PDB entry 7ERJ | X-ray diffraction, 1.89 A resolution | chains A and B

[Chain A (and B)]
Name: Transthyretin
Organism: Homo sapiens
Notes: chain B of this document is another copy of the same molecule, construct and numbering; everything in this record applies to it too
Reference sequence: P02766 (TTHY_HUMAN); residues -19 to 127 here correspond to UniProt positions 1-147 (UniProt number = residue number + 20)
Chain sequence (159 residues; numbered -31 to 127; the number before each row is that of its first residue; numbers below 1 keep their minus sign (Met-31 is residue -31)):
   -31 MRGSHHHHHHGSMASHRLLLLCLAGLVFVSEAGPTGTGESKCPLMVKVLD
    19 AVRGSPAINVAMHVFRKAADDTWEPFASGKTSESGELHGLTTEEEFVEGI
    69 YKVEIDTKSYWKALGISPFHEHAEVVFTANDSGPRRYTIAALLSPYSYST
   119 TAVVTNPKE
Disordered / not traced: -31 to 9, 125-127
Sequence notes: expression tag (-31 to -20); engineered mutation Met30 (Val50 in P02766)
Residues lining bound ligands: Dichlorophen (JAL; 4-chloranyl-2-[(5-chloranyl-2-oxidanyl-phenyl)methyl]phenol): Lys15, Leu17, Thr106, Ala108, Ala109, Leu110, Ser117, Thr118, Thr119, Val121
UniProt features mapped onto this chain:
  - binding site (L-thyroxine): Lys15, Glu54, Ser117
  - modified residue: Cys10 (Sulfocysteine), Glu42 (4-carboxyglutamate), Ser52 (Phosphoserine)
  - glycosylation: Asn98 (N-linked (GlcNAc...) asparagine)

[How chain A and chain B interact]
Contacting residue pairs - 45 pairs, chain A then chain B:
  Lys76(A) - Thr96(B)  hydrogen bond
  Phe87(A) - Phe95(B)  hydrophobic
  Phe87(A) - Thr96(B)  hydrogen bond (backbone-backbone)
  Phe87(A) - Tyr105(B)  hydrophobic
  Phe87(A) - Ile107(B)  hydrophobic
  Phe87(A) - Ala120(B)  hydrophobic
  His88(A) - Val93(B)
  His88(A) - Val94(B)
  His88(A) - Thr118(B)
  Glu89(A) - Ile68(B)
  Glu89(A) - Val94(B)  hydrogen bond (backbone-backbone)
  Glu89(A) - Phe95(B)
  Glu89(A) - Thr96(B)
  His90(A) - Val94(B)
  Glu92(A) - Lys70(B)  salt bridge
  Glu92(A) - Glu92(B)
  Glu92(A) - Tyr116(B)  hydrogen bond (backbone-side chain)
  Val93(A) - His88(B)
  Val94(A) - His88(B)
  Val94(A) - Glu89(B)  hydrogen bond (backbone-backbone)
  Val94(A) - His90(B)
  Phe95(A) - Phe87(B)  hydrophobic
  Phe95(A) - Glu89(B)
  Thr96(A) - Glu89(B)  hydrogen bond
  Tyr105(A) - Phe87(B)  hydrophobic
  Ile107(A) - Phe87(B)  hydrophobic
  Tyr114(A) - Thr119(B)
  Tyr114(A) - Ala120(B)  hydrogen bond (backbone-backbone)
  Tyr114(A) - Val122(B)  hydrophobic
  Ser115(A) - Thr118(B)  hydrogen bond (side chain-backbone)
  Ser115(A) - Thr119(B)  hydrogen bond
  Tyr116(A) - Glu92(B)  hydrogen bond (side chain-backbone)
  Tyr116(A) - Tyr116(B)
  Tyr116(A) - Ser117(B)
  Tyr116(A) - Thr118(B)  hydrogen bond (backbone-backbone)
  Ser117(A) - Tyr116(B)
  Ser117(A) - Ser117(B)  hydrogen bond
  Thr118(A) - His88(B)
  Thr118(A) - Ser115(B)  hydrogen bond (backbone-side chain)
  Thr118(A) - Tyr116(B)  hydrogen bond (backbone-backbone)
  Thr119(A) - Tyr114(B)
  Thr119(A) - Ser115(B)  hydrogen bond
  Ala120(A) - Phe87(B)  hydrophobic
  Ala120(A) - Tyr114(B)  hydrogen bond (backbone-backbone)
  Val122(A) - Tyr114(B)  hydrophobic
Other interface residues (no listed pair), chain A (21 interface residues in all): Ile68
Other interface residues (no listed pair), chain B (22 interface residues in all): Lys76

[In short]
The interface between chain A and chain B involves 21 residues on one side and 22 on the other; the contacts
include 16 hydrogen bonds and 1 salt bridge. Among the polar pairs are Glu92(A)-Lys70(B), Lys76(A)-Thr96(B)
and Glu92(A)-Tyr116(B). Ligands of chain A: Dichlorophen.
Chain A and chain B are both Transthyretin (Homo sapiens); the structure, Crystal structure of V30M-TTR in
complex with dichlorophen, was determined by X-ray diffraction together with 7ERH, 7ERI and 7ERK from the same
study.
